5DZ1 - chains A and C of the 4 polymer chains in the assembly; structure by X-ray diffraction, 2.20 A resolution.

[Chain A]
Molecule: Estrogen receptor
Source organism: Homo sapiens
Notes: fragment: ligand-binding domain
Reference sequence: P03372 (ESR1_HUMAN); residue numbers follow UniProt; this construct covers 298-554
Sequence (257 residues; row label = number of the first residue in the row):
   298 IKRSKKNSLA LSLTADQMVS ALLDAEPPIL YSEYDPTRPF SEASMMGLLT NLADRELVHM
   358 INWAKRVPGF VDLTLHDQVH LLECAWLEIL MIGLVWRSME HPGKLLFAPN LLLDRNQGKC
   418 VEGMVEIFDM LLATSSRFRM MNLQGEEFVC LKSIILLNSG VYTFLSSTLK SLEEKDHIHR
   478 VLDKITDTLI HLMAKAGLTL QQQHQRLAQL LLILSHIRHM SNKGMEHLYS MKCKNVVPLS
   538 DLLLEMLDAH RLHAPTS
Disordered / not traced: 298-302, 460-472, 531, 549-554
Differences from the reference sequence: engineered mutation Ser537 (Tyr in P03372)
Ligand contacts: 5JY (4,4'-[(4-ethylcyclohexylidene)methanediyl]diphenol): Met343, Leu346, Thr347, Leu349, Ala350, Glu353, Trp383, Leu384, Leu387, Met388, Leu391, Arg394, Phe404, Met421, Ile424, Phe425, Leu428, His524, Leu525, Leu536, Leu540

[Chain C]
Molecule: Nuclear receptor coactivator 2
Notes: fragment: Nuclear receptor-interacting peptide
Reference sequence: Q15596 (NCOA2_HUMAN); numbering as in UniProt (aligned over 686-699)
Sequence (14 residues; numbered 686 to 699; the number before each row is that of its first residue):
   686 KHKILHRLLQ DSSS
Disordered / not traced: 686, 697-699

[Chain A / chain C interface]
Contacting residue pairs (20; chain A residue first):
  Ile358(A) with Leu690(C), hydrophobic; Leu693(C), hydrophobic; Leu694(C), hydrophobic
  Lys362(A) with Leu693(C); Leu694(C); Gln695(C)
  Leu372(A) with Leu694(C), hydrophobic
  His373(A) with His691(C)
  Gln375(A) with Leu694(C)
  Val376(A) with Leu690(C); His691(C); Leu694(C), hydrophobic
  Leu379(A) with Leu694(C), hydrophobic
  Glu380(A) with Lys688(C), salt bridge; Leu690(C)
  Asp538(A) with Ile689(C)
  Leu539(A) with Ile689(C)
  Glu542(A) with Lys688(C); Ile689(C), hydrogen bond (side chain-backbone)
  Met543(A) with Leu690(C), hydrophobic
Also at the interface, not in a pair above, chain A (13 interface residues in all): Phe367
Also at the interface, not in a pair above, chain C (9 interface residues in all): His687, Asp696

[In short]
13 residues of chain A and 9 residues of chain C are in contact; the contacts include 1 hydrogen bond and 1
salt bridge. Polar pairs include Glu380(A)-Lys688(C) and Glu542(A)-Ile689(C). Chain A binds compound 5JY.
Here chain A is Estrogen receptor (Homo sapiens) and chain C is Nuclear receptor coactivator 2. Entry 5DZ1
(Crystal Structure of the ER-alpha Ligand-binding Domain in Complex with the Cyclofenil Derivative
4,4'-[(4-ethylcyclohexylidene)methanediyl]diphenol) was determined by X-ray diffraction, deposited together
with 4ZN7, 4ZNH, 4ZNS, 4ZNT, 4ZNU, 4ZNV and 50 further entries.
